7DUQ - chains B and G of the 6 polymer chains in the assembly; structure by electron microscopy, 2.50 A resolution.

Chain B:
Protein: Guanine nucleotide-binding protein G(I)/G(S)/G(T) subunit beta-1
Source organism: Rattus norvegicus
UniProtKB: P54311 (GBB1_RAT); residue numbers follow UniProt; this construct covers 2-340
Amino-acid sequence (345 residues; row label = number of the first residue in the row; numbers below 1 keep their minus sign (Met-4 is residue -4)):
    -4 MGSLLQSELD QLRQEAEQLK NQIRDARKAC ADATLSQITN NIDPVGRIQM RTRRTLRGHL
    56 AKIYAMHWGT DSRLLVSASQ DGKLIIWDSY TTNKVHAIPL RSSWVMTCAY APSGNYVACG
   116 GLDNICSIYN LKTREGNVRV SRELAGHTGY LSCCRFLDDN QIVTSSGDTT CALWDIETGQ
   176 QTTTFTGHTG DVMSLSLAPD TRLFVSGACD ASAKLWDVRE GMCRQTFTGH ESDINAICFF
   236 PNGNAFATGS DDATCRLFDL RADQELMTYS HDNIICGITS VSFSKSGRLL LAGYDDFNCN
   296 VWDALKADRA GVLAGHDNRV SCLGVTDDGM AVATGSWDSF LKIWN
Disordered / not traced: -4 to 2
Construct notes: initiating methionine (-4); expression tag (-3 to 1)
Swiss-Prot annotation at these positions:
  - modified residue: Ser2 (N-acetylserine), His266 (Phosphohistidine)

Chain G:
Protein: Guanine nucleotide-binding protein G(I)/G(S)/G(O) subunit gamma-2
Source organism: Bos taurus
UniProtKB: P63212 (GBG2_BOVIN); numbering as in UniProt (aligned over 2-71)
Amino-acid sequence (70 residues; numbered 2 to 71; the number before each row is that of its first residue):
     2 ASNNTASIAQ ARKLVEQLKM EANIDRIKVS KAAADLMAYC EAHAKEDPLL TPVPASENPF
    62 REKKFFCAIL
Disordered / not traced: 2-6, 63-71
Swiss-Prot annotation at these positions:
  - modified residue: Ala2 (N-acetylalanine), Cys68 (Cysteine methyl ester)
  - lipidation: Cys68 (S-geranylgeranyl cysteine)

Interface between chain B and chain G:
Contacting residue pairs (100; chain B residue first):
  Glu3(B) - Ile9(G)
  Leu4(B) - Ser8(G)
  Leu7(B) - Ile9(G)  hydrophobic
  Leu7(B) - Ala12(G)  hydrophobic
  Leu7(B) - Arg13(G)
  Leu7(B) - Val16(G)
  Glu10(B) - Val16(G)
  Ala11(B) - Leu15(G)  hydrophobic
  Ala11(B) - Val16(G)
  Ala11(B) - Leu19(G)
  Leu14(B) - Val16(G)
  Leu14(B) - Leu19(G)  hydrophobic
  Leu14(B) - Lys20(G)
  Lys15(B) - Leu19(G)
  Gln17(B) - Ala23(G)
  Ile18(B) - Glu22(G)
  Ile18(B) - Ala23(G)  hydrophobic
  Ile18(B) - Arg27(G)
  Ala21(B) - Arg27(G)
  Ala24(B) - Lys29(G)  hydrogen bond (backbone-side chain)
  Cys25(B) - Ile28(G)  hydrogen bond (side chain-backbone)
  Cys25(B) - Lys29(G)
  Cys25(B) - Val30(G)  hydrogen bond (backbone-backbone)
  Ala26(B) - Val30(G)  hydrophobic
  Asp27(B) - Lys29(G)
  Asp27(B) - Val30(G)  hydrogen bond (side chain-backbone)
  Asp27(B) - Ser31(G)  hydrogen bond
  Ala28(B) - Val30(G)
  Ala28(B) - Ser31(G)  hydrogen bond (backbone-backbone)
  Thr29(B) - Val30(G)
  Thr29(B) - Ala34(G)
  Leu30(B) - Ala34(G)
  Ile33(B) - Ser31(G)
  Ile33(B) - Ala34(G)  hydrophobic
  Ile33(B) - Met38(G)  hydrophobic
  Thr34(B) - Met38(G)
  Ile37(B) - Met38(G)  hydrophobic
  Ile37(B) - Glu42(G)
  Val40(B) - Leu51(G)  hydrophobic
  Ile43(B) - Leu50(G)
  Met45(B) - Leu50(G)  hydrophobic
  Arg48(B) - Phe61(G)
  Arg48(B) - Arg62(G)  hydrogen bond (side chain-backbone)
  Arg49(B) - Pro60(G)  hydrogen bond (side chain-backbone)
  Arg49(B) - Phe61(G)  hydrogen bond (side chain-backbone)
  Trp63(B) - Phe61(G)  hydrophobic
  Ser84(B) - Phe61(G)
  Tyr85(B) - Pro60(G)
  Tyr85(B) - Phe61(G)  hydrophobic
  Met217(B) - Gln18(G)
  Met217(B) - Met21(G)  hydrophobic
  Cys218(B) - Gln18(G)  hydrogen bond (backbone-side chain)
  Cys218(B) - Glu22(G)  hydrogen bond
  Arg219(B) - Glu22(G)
  Gln220(B) - Glu22(G)
  Thr221(B) - Glu22(G)  hydrogen bond (backbone-side chain)
  Phe235(B) - Leu37(G)  hydrophobic
  Phe235(B) - Tyr40(G)  hydrophobic
  Phe235(B) - Cys41(G)  hydrophobic
  Pro236(B) - Tyr40(G)
  Asn237(B) - Tyr40(G)
  Ala240(B) - Leu37(G)  hydrophobic
  Leu252(B) - Leu37(G)  hydrophobic
  Asp254(B) - Ala33(G)
  Arg256(B) - Arg27(G)
  Arg256(B) - Ile28(G)  hydrogen bond (backbone-backbone)
  Arg256(B) - Asp36(G)  salt bridge
  Ala257(B) - Ile28(G)
  Ala257(B) - Ala33(G)  hydrophobic
  Asp258(B) - Arg27(G)  salt bridge
  Gln259(B) - Val30(G)
  Leu261(B) - Ala33(G)
  Ser279(B) - Asp48(G)  hydrogen bond
  Ser279(B) - Leu50(G)
  Lys280(B) - Glu47(G)
  Lys280(B) - Asp48(G)  hydrogen bond (backbone-side chain)
  Ser281(B) - Tyr40(G)
  Ser281(B) - Cys41(G)  hydrogen bond (side chain-backbone)
  Ser281(B) - His44(G)  hydrogen bond (side chain-backbone)
  Ser281(B) - Ala45(G)
  Ser281(B) - Asp48(G)  hydrogen bond (backbone-side chain)
  Gly282(B) - Cys41(G)  hydrogen bond (backbone-side chain)
  Arg283(B) - Cys41(G)
  Arg283(B) - Glu42(G)  salt bridge
  Arg283(B) - Leu51(G)
  Leu284(B) - Leu50(G)
  Leu300(B) - Met38(G)  hydrophobic
  Leu300(B) - Cys41(G)  hydrophobic
  Val320(B) - Leu50(G)  hydrophobic
  Asp323(B) - Pro49(G)
  Gly324(B) - Pro49(G)
  Gly324(B) - Leu50(G)
  Met325(B) - Pro49(G)  hydrophobic
  Met325(B) - Val54(G)  hydrophobic
  Met325(B) - Asn59(G)
  Met325(B) - Pro60(G)
  Ala326(B) - Phe61(G)  hydrophobic
  Val327(B) - Leu50(G)  hydrophobic
  Ile338(B) - Phe61(G)  hydrophobic
  Asn340(B) - Asn59(G)  hydrogen bond
Other interface residues (no listed pair), chain B (63 interface residues in all): Arg8, Ser67, Leu286, Trp339
Other interface residues (no listed pair), chain G (41 interface residues in all): Glu17, Asp26, Ala35, Glu58

Summary:
63 residues of chain B and 41 residues of chain G are in contact, with 20 hydrogen bonds and 3 salt bridges.
Among the polar pairs are Arg256(B)-Asp36(G), Asp258(B)-Arg27(G) and Arg283(B)-Glu42(G).
Here chain B is Guanine nucleotide-binding protein G(I)/G(S)/G(T) subunit beta-1 (Rattus norvegicus) and chain
G is Guanine nucleotide-binding protein G(I)/G(S)/G(O) subunit gamma-2 (Bos taurus). Entry 7DUQ (Cryo-EM
structure of the compound 2 and GLP-1-bound human GLP-1 receptor-Gs complex) was determined by electron
microscopy together with 7DUR, 7EVM and 7E14 from the same study.
